8PKI - chains E and I of the 11 polymer chains in the assembly; structure by electron microscopy, 2.58 A resolution.

Chain E:
Name: Histone H3.3
Organism: Mus musculus
Reference sequence: P84244 (H33_MOUSE); residues 0-135 here correspond to UniProt positions 1-136 (UniProt number = residue number + 1)
Chain sequence (136 residues; numbered 0 to 135; the number before each row is that of its first residue; numbering starts at 0):
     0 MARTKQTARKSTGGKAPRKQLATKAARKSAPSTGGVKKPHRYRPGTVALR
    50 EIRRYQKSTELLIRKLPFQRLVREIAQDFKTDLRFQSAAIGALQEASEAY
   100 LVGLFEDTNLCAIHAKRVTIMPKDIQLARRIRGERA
Not modelled in the structure: 0-39
Curated features (UniProtKB/Swiss-Prot):
  - site: Ser31 (Interaction with ZMYND11)
  - modified residue: Arg2 (Asymmetric dimethylarginine), Thr3 (Phosphothreonine), Lys4 (Allysine), Gln5 (5-glutamyl dopamine), Thr6 (Phosphothreonine), Arg8 (Citrulline), Lys9 (N6,N6,N6-trimethyllysine), Ser10 (ADP-ribosylserine), Thr11 (Phosphothreonine), Lys14 (N6-(2-hydroxyisobutyryl)lysine), Arg17 (Asymmetric dimethylarginine), Lys18 (N6-(2-hydroxyisobutyryl)lysine), Lys23 (N6-(2-hydroxyisobutyryl)lysine), Arg26 (Citrulline), Lys27 (N6,N6,N6-trimethyllysine), Ser28 (ADP-ribosylserine), Ser31 (Phosphoserine), Lys36 (N6,N6,N6-trimethyllysine), Lys37 (N6-butyryllysine), Tyr41 (Phosphotyrosine) and 9 more in UniProt
  - lipidation: Lys18 (N6-decanoyllysine)

Chain I:
Molecule: 153-nt DNA strand
Organism: synthetic construct
Sequence (153 nucleotides; each row starts with the number of its first residue; numbers below 1 keep their minus sign (DA-3 is residue -3)):
    -3 ATCCTGGAGAATCCCGGTGCCGAGGCCGCTCAATTGGTCGTAGACAGCTC
    47 TAGCACCGCTTAAACGCACGTACGCGCTGTCCCCCGCGTTTTAACCGCCA
    97 AGGGGATTACTCCCTAGTCTCCAGGCACGTTCAAGGCCAATACATCCTGT
   147 GAT
Not modelled in the structure: -3 to 0, 138-149

Interface between chain E and chain I:
Residue-residue contacts - 19 pairs, chain E then chain I:
  Arg40(E) with DG82(I), hydrogen bond to the base; DC83(I), sugar contact
  Tyr41(E) with DG82(I), sugar contact; DC83(I), hydrogen bond to the phosphate
  Pro43(E) with DC81(I), phosphate contact; DG82(I), phosphate contact
  Gly44(E) with DG82(I), hydrogen bond to the phosphate
  Thr45(E) with DG82(I), phosphate contact
  Val46(E) with DG82(I), phosphate contact
  Ala47(E) with DG82(I), phosphate contact
  Arg49(E) with DA7(I), salt bridge to the phosphate; DT8(I), phosphate contact
  Arg63(E) with DC91(I), salt bridge to the phosphate
  Lys64(E) with DC91(I), hydrogen bond to the phosphate
  Leu65(E) with DA90(I), sugar contact; DC91(I), hydrogen bond to the phosphate
  Pro66(E) with DA90(I), phosphate contact
  Arg69(E) with DA90(I), salt bridge to the phosphate
  Arg83(E) with DG99(I), sugar contact
Interface residues without a listed pair, chain E (17 interface residues in all): Arg42, Arg53, Lys56
Interface residues without a listed pair, chain I (11 interface residues in all): DA6, DC9, DG100

In short:
17 residues of chain E face 11 of chain I across their interface, with 5 hydrogen bonds and 3 salt bridges.
Polar contacts include Arg40(E)-DG82(I), Tyr41(E)-DC83(I) and Gly44(E)-DG82(I).
Here chain E is Histone H3.3 (Mus musculus) and chain I is a 153-nt DNA strand (synthetic construct). Entry
8PKI (Cryo-EM structure of NR5A2-nucleosome complex SHL+5.5) was determined by electron microscopy (same
publication as 8PKJ).
